Entry 5KBJ (X-ray diffraction, 3.09 A resolution); this record covers chains B and C of the 6 polymer chains in the assembly.

== Chain B (and C) ==
Protein: Replication initiator A, N-terminal
Source organism: Staphylococcus aureus
Notes: chain C of this document is another copy of the same molecule, construct and numbering; everything in this record applies to it too
UniProtKB: D2JDC3 (D2JDC3_STAAU); residue numbers follow UniProt; this construct covers 2-133
Amino-acid sequence (132 residues; numbered 2 to 133; the number before each row is that of its first residue):
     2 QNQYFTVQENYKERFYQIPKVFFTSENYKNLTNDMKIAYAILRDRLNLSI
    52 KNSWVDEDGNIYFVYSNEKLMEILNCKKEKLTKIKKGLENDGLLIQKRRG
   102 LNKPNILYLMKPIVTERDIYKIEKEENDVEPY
Disordered / not traced: 2-3 (chain C: 2-3, 100-104)
From the paper describing this entry:
  - binding site for the 32-nt DNA strand: Lys-79, Glu-80, Thr-83, Arg-99, Gly-101, Leu-102, Asn-103

== How chain B and chain C interact ==
Contacting residue pairs - 45 pairs, chain B then chain C:
  Gln-4(B) / Met-111(C)
  Gln-4(B) / Lys-112(C)  hydrogen bond (backbone-backbone)
  Gln-4(B) / Pro-113(C)  hydrogen bond (side chain-backbone)
  Tyr-5(B) / Asn-61(C)
  Tyr-5(B) / Tyr-109(C)  hydrophobic
  Tyr-5(B) / Met-111(C)  hydrophobic
  Tyr-5(B) / Lys-112(C)
  Phe-6(B) / Leu-47(C)  hydrophobic
  Phe-6(B) / Gly-60(C)
  Phe-6(B) / Asn-61(C)
  Phe-6(B) / Ile-62(C)  hydrogen bond (backbone-backbone)
  Phe-6(B) / Leu-110(C)
  Phe-6(B) / Met-111(C)
  Phe-6(B) / Lys-112(C)
  Thr-7(B) / Gly-60(C)
  Thr-7(B) / Asn-61(C)
  Val-8(B) / Ile-51(C)  hydrophobic
  Val-8(B) / Val-56(C)  hydrophobic
  Val-8(B) / Gly-60(C)  hydrogen bond (backbone-backbone)
  Gln-9(B) / Asp-59(C)
  Gln-9(B) / Gly-60(C)
  Glu-10(B) / Lys-112(C)
  Asn-11(B) / Asn-48(C)
  Asn-11(B) / Ile-51(C)
  Tyr-12(B) / Ile-51(C)  hydrophobic
  Leu-47(B) / Phe-6(C)  hydrophobic
  Ile-51(B) / Asn-11(C)
  Ile-51(B) / Tyr-12(C)
  Val-56(B) / Val-8(C)  hydrophobic
  Gly-60(B) / Thr-7(C)
  Gly-60(B) / Val-8(C)  hydrogen bond (backbone-backbone)
  Gly-60(B) / Gln-9(C)
  Asn-61(B) / Tyr-5(C)
  Asn-61(B) / Phe-6(C)
  Asn-61(B) / Thr-7(C)
  Ile-62(B) / Phe-6(C)  hydrogen bond (backbone-backbone)
  Ile-62(B) / Thr-7(C)
  Ile-62(B) / Val-8(C)  hydrophobic
  Tyr-109(B) / Tyr-5(C)  hydrophobic
  Leu-110(B) / Phe-6(C)  hydrophobic
  Met-111(B) / Gln-4(C)
  Met-111(B) / Tyr-5(C)  hydrophobic
  Met-111(B) / Phe-6(C)
  Lys-112(B) / Gln-4(C)  hydrogen bond (backbone-backbone)
  Lys-112(B) / Phe-6(C)
Interface residues without a listed pair, chain B (23 interface residues in all): Tyr-40, Arg-44, Asp-59, Ile-114
Interface residues without a listed pair, chain C (23 interface residues in all): Tyr-40, Ile-114

== Summary ==
The chain B/chain C interface involves 23 residues from each chain; the contacts include 7 hydrogen bonds.
Polar pairs include Gln-4(B)/Pro-113(C), Gln-4(B)/Lys-112(C) and Phe-6(B)/Ile-62(C). From the paper: a binding
site for the 32-nt DNA strand at Lys-79(B), Glu-80(B) and Thr-83(B) among others.
Both chains are Replication initiator A, N-terminal (Staphylococcus aureus). Entry 5KBJ (Structure of Rep-DNA
complex) was determined by X-ray diffraction together with 4PT7, 4PTA, 4PQK and 4PQL from the same study.
